PDB entry 8FUN | X-ray diffraction, 2.24 A resolution | chains B and C of the 4 polymer chains in the assembly

# Chain B
Protein: Amidohydrolase
From: Rhodococcus wratislaviensis NBRC 100605
UniProt: A0A402C2Q3 (A0A402C2Q3_RHOWR); residue numbers follow UniProt; this construct covers 1-378
Sequence (378 residues; each row starts with the number of its first residue):
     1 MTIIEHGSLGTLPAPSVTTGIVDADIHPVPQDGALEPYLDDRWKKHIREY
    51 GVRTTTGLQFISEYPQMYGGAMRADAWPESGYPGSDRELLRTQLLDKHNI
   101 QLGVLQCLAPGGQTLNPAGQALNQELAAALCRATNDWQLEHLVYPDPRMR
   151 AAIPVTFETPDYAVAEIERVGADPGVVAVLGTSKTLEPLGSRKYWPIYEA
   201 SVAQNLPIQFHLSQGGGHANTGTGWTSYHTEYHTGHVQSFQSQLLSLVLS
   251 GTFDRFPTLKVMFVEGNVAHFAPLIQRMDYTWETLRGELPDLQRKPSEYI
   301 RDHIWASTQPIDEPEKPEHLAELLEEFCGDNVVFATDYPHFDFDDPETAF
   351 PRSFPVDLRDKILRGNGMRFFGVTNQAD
Unresolved in the structure: 1-10, 376-378
Bound ions: Fe ion: Asp25, His27, His211, Glu265, Asp337; Mn2+: Glu265, Asp337, His340; Mg2+ near Pro290 (its only coordinating residue here)
What the authors report for this chain:
  - Mn2+ coordination through a water molecule: Asp342
  - mutagenesis - D342A: decreased catalytic activity

# Chain C
Protein: Amidohydrolase
From: Rhodococcus wratislaviensis NBRC 100605
UniProt: A0A402C2V4 (A0A402C2V4_RHOWR); residues 13-385 here correspond to UniProt positions 1-373 (UniProt number = residue number - 12)
Sequence (392 residues; each row starts with the number of its first residue; numbers below 1 keep their minus sign (Met-6 is residue -6)):
    -6 MGHHHHHHSGENLYFQSGGMVAPTSNPGVPDELDGVPAVVDCDVHAVLPS
    44 PHSLIPYLDEYWADQLVAQLAPTYEPNYHPRGSAIAQHSDASVDENGRAA
    94 TTAENLVKDVFADGFTDFAVVNCLYGVQQIHQPRREMAHARALNHWIANE
   144 WLDKDDRLRASIVVPQGSPRAAAEEIDFWSGDKRFVQVLLLGQSELLYGR
   194 EINWPIWEAAEAAGLPVTLHIGGVFRQAPTSVGWPASHLEWYVGQQSNIE
   244 AQLNSIISEGILQKFPKTKILLSELGFNWLPPFMWKFDKLWKSYRPDIPW
   294 VQESPLELIREHVRVTTSPSDGAEEAGRLDSIVDRLGSDRMLVYSSDYPH
   344 KHHSGPRDIENGTHSPELLDRIYRRNAFDLYNLVVPSPGKVG
Unresolved in the structure: -6 to 27, 379-385
Differences from the reference sequence: expression tag (-6 to 12)
Bound ions: Mn2+: Asp36, His38, His213, Glu267, Asp340; Mg2+ near Asp327 (its only coordinating residue here)

# Interface between chain B and chain C
Pairs across the interface - 58 pairs, chain B then chain C:
  Arg48(B) - Gly75(C)
  Glu49(B) - Pro73(C)
  Glu49(B) - Gly75(C)  hydrogen bond (backbone-backbone)
  Glu49(B) - Ser76(C)  hydrogen bond (backbone-backbone)
  Tyr50(B) - Pro73(C)  hydrophobic
  Tyr50(B) - Ser76(C)
  Tyr50(B) - His231(C)
  Arg53(B) - Asn70(C)
  Arg53(B) - Ser230(C)
  Arg53(B) - His231(C)
  Arg53(B) - Trp234(C)
  Thr55(B) - Trp227(C)
  Thr56(B) - Asn70(C)  hydrogen bond (backbone-side chain)
  Thr56(B) - Phe218(C)
  Gly57(B) - Pro69(C)
  Gly57(B) - Asn70(C)  hydrogen bond (backbone-backbone)
  Gly57(B) - Tyr71(C)
  Gly57(B) - Gln122(C)  hydrogen bond (backbone-side chain)
  Gly57(B) - Phe218(C)
  Leu58(B) - Tyr67(C)
  Leu58(B) - Glu68(C)
  Leu58(B) - Asn70(C)
  Leu58(B) - Gln122(C)
  Gln59(B) - Glu68(C)  hydrogen bond (backbone-backbone)
  Gln59(B) - Pro69(C)
  Gln59(B) - Asn70(C)
  Gln59(B) - Pro73(C)
  Gln59(B) - Arg74(C)
  Phe60(B) - Glu68(C)
  Phe60(B) - Arg74(C)
  Ile61(B) - Thr66(C)
  Ile61(B) - Tyr67(C)
  Glu63(B) - His124(C)
  Tyr64(B) - His124(C)  hydrogen bond
  Pro65(B) - Gln62(C)
  Pro65(B) - Pro65(C)  hydrophobic
  Pro65(B) - Tyr67(C)
  Gln66(B) - Gln62(C)  hydrogen bond (backbone-side chain)
  Met67(B) - Gln62(C)
  Tyr68(B) - Ala61(C)
  Gly69(B) - Ala61(C)  hydrogen bond (backbone-backbone)
  Gly69(B) - Leu63(C)
  Gly70(B) - Leu63(C)
  Trp77(B) - Leu63(C)  hydrophobic
  Leu122(B) - Trp227(C)  hydrophobic
  Leu122(B) - Pro228(C)
  Leu122(B) - Ala229(C)
  Asn123(B) - Ala229(C)
  Gly217(B) - Trp227(C)  hydrogen bond (backbone-side chain)
  Trp225(B) - His124(C)
  Trp225(B) - Arg219(C)  hydrogen bond (side chain-backbone)
  Thr226(B) - His124(C)
  Ser227(B) - His124(C)
  Ser227(B) - Gln125(C)
  Ser227(B) - Pro126(C)
  Tyr228(B) - Gln125(C)
  Tyr228(B) - Pro126(C)
  Tyr228(B) - Arg127(C)
Other interface residues (no listed pair), chain C (28 interface residues in all): Arg128

# Summary
27 residues of chain B and 28 residues of chain C are in contact, with 11 hydrogen bonds. Polar pairs include
Thr56(B)-Asn70(C), Gly57(B)-Gln122(C) and Tyr64(B)-His124(C). Asp25(B), His27(B), His211(B), Glu265(B) and
Asp337(B) form the Fe ion site. From the paper: D342A of chain B reduces catalytic activity; water-mediated
Mn2+ coordination by Asp342(B).
Here chain B is Amidohydrolase and chain C is Amidohydrolase, both from Rhodococcus wratislaviensis NBRC
100605. Entry 8FUN (Enzymatically Active, Mn/Fe Metallated Form of AibH1H2) was determined by X-ray
diffraction (same publication as 8FUL, 8FUM and 8FUO).
